Entry 6EXO (X-ray diffraction, 1.90 A resolution); this record covers chain A.

# Chain A
Molecule: Cysteine protease
From: Trypanosoma brucei rhodesiense
UniProt: Q95PM0 (Q95PM0_TRYBR); residues 1-215 here correspond to UniProt positions 126-340 (UniProt number = residue number + 125)
Amino-acid sequence (215 residues; numbered 1 to 215; the number before each row is that of its first residue):
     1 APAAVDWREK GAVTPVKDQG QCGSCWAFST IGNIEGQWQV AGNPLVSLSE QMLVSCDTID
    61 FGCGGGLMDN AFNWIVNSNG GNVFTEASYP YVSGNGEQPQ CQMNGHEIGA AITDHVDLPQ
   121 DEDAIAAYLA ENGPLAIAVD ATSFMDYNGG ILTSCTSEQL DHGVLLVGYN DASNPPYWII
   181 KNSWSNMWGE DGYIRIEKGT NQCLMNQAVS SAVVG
Disulfides: Cys-22/Cys-63, Cys-56/Cys-101, Cys-155/Cys-203
Modified positions: Cys-25 (S-oxy cysteine; CSX)
Sequence notes: engineered mutation Ala-172 (Ser297 in Q95PM0)
Ligand contacts: C3E ((3S,14E)-19-chloranyl-N-(1-cyanocyclopropyl)-5-oxidanylidene-12,17-dioxa-4-azatricyclo[16.2.2.06,11]docosa-1(21),6(11),7,9,14,18(22),19-heptaene-3-carboxamide): Gln-19, Cys-22, Gly-23, Ser-24, Cys-25, Trp-26, Phe-61, Cys-63, Gly-64, Gly-65, Gly-66, Leu-67, Met-68, Ala-138, Leu-160, Asp-161, His-162, Gly-163, Ala-208

# In short
Ligands of chain A: compound C3E.
Chain A is Cysteine protease (Trypanosoma brucei rhodesiense); the structure, Crystal Structure of Rhodesain
in complex with a Macrolactam Inhibitor, was determined by X-ray diffraction together with 6EX8 and 6EXQ from
the same study.
